9E2L - chains B and E of the 6 polymer chains in the assembly; structure by electron microscopy, 3.08 A resolution.

# Chain B (and E)
Protein: Variediene synthase
Source organism: Aspergillus stellatus
Notes: EC 4.2.3.218, 4.2.3.219, 2.5.1.29, 2.5.1.81; chain E of this document is another copy of the same molecule, construct and numbering; everything in this record applies to it too
Reference sequence: A0A0P0ZD79 (EVVS_EMEVA); residues 21-725 here correspond to UniProt positions 1-705 (UniProt number = residue number - 20)
Amino-acid sequence (725 residues; numbered 1 to 725; the number before each row is that of its first residue):
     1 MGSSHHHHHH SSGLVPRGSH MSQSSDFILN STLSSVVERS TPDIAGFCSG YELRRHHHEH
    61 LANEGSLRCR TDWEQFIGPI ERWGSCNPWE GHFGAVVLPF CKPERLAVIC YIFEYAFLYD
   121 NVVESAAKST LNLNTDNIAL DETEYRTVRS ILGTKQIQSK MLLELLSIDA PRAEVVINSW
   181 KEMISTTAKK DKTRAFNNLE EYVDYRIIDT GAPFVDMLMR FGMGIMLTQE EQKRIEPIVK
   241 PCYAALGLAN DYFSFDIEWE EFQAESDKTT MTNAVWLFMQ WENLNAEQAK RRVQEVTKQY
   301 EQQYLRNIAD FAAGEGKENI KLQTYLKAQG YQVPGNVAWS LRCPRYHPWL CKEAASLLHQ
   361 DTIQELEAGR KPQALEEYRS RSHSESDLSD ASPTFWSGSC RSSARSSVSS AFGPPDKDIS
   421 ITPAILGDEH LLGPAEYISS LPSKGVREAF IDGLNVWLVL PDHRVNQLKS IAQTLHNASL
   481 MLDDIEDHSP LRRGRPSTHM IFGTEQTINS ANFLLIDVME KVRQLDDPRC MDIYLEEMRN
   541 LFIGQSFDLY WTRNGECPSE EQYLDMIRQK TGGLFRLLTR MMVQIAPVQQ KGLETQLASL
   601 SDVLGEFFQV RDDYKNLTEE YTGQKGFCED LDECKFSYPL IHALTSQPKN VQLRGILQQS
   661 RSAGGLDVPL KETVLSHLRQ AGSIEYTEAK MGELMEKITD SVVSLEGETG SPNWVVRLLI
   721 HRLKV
Not modelled in the structure: 1-25, 123-145, 361-425, 452-459, 620-630, 699-725 (chain E: 1-426, 620-630, 710-725)
Sequence notes: initiating methionine (1); expression tag (2-20)
Small-molecule neighbours: pyrophosphate (POP): Arg206, Thr210, Asn250, Ser254, Arg345, Tyr346
Swiss-Prot annotation at these positions:
  - motif: Asp120 to Glu124 (DDXXD 1), Asn250 to Glu258 (NSE/DTE), Asp483 to Asp487 (DDXXD 2)
  - binding site (Mg(2+)): Asp120, Asp483, Asp487
  - binding site (substrate): Asp120, Arg206 to Asp209, Asn250, Ser254 to Glu258, Arg345, Tyr346
  - binding site (isopentenyl diphosphate): Lys444, Arg447, His476, Arg493
  - binding site (dimethylallyl diphosphate): Arg492, Lys570, Thr571, Gln609, Asn616, Lys625, Lys635

# Interface between chain B and chain E
Contacting residue pairs (12):
  Tyr550(B) with Arg654(E)
  Arg553(B) with Gly655(E); Gln658(E), hydrogen bond (backbone-side chain); Gln659(E)
  Asn554(B) with Arg654(E); Gln658(E)
  Arg654(B) with Tyr550(E); Asn554(E)
  Gly655(B) with Arg553(E), hydrogen bond (backbone-side chain)
  Gln658(B) with Arg553(E); Asn554(E)
  Gln659(B) with Arg553(E), hydrogen bond

# Overview
The chain B/chain E interface involves 7 residues from each chain; the contacts include 3 hydrogen bonds.
Polar contacts include Arg553(B)-Gln658(E), Gly655(B)-Arg553(E) and Gln659(B)-Arg553(E). Ligands of chain B:
pyrophosphate.
Chain B and chain E are both Variediene synthase (Aspergillus stellatus); the structure, Variediene synthase
with one cyclase (conformation 2), was determined by electron microscopy (same publication as 9E2H, 9E2I,
9E2J, 9E2K and 9E2M).
